8QZ0 - chains B and I of the 22 polymer chains in the assembly; structure by electron microscopy, 3.80 A resolution.

== Chain B ==
Name: Histone H3
Organism: Saccharomyces cerevisiae S288C
UniProtKB: P61830 (H3_YEAST); residues 0-135 here correspond to UniProt positions 1-136 (UniProt number = residue number + 1)
Chain sequence (136 residues; numbered 0 to 135; the number before each row is that of its first residue; numbering starts at 0):
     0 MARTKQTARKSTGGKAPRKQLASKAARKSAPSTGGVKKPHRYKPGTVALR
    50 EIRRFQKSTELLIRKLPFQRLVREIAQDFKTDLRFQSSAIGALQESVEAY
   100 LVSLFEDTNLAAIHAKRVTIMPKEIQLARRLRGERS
Disordered / not traced: 0-24, 135
Differences from the reference sequence: engineered mutation Met120 (Gln121 in P61830), Pro121 (Lys122 in P61830), Gln125 (Lys126 in P61830); conflict Glu123 (Asp124 in P61830)
Swiss-Prot annotation at these positions:
  - modified residue: Lys4 (N6,N6,N6-trimethyllysine), Lys9 (N6-acetyllysine), Ser10 (Phosphoserine), Lys14 (N6,N6-dimethyllysine), Lys18 (N6-acetyllysine), Lys23 (N6-acetyllysine), Lys27 (N6,N6,N6-trimethyllysine), Lys36 (N6,N6,N6-trimethyllysine), Lys37 (N6-acetyllysine), Lys56 (N6-acetyllysine), Lys64 (N6-acetyllysine), Lys79 (N6,N6,N6-trimethyllysine)

== Chain I ==
Molecule: 118-nt DNA strand
Sequence (118 nucleotides; row label = number of the first residue in the row; numbers below 1 keep their minus sign (DC-75 is residue -75)):
   -75 CCCTGGAGAATCCCGGTGCCGAGGCCGCTCAATTGGTCGTAGACAGCTCT
   -25 AGCACCGCTTAAACGCACGTACGCGCTGTCCCCCGCGTTTTAACCGCCAA
    25 GGGGATTACTCCCTAGTC
Disordered / not traced: 38-42

== How chain B and chain I interact ==
Pairs across the interface - 11 pairs, chain B then chain I:
  Lys36(B) with DG11(I), salt bridge to the phosphate
  His39(B) with DC10(I), phosphate contact
  Arg40(B) with DC10(I), sugar contact
  Tyr41(B) with DG9(I), sugar contact; DC10(I), phosphate contact
  Pro43(B) with DC8(I), sugar contact; DG9(I), phosphate contact
  Val46(B) with DG9(I), phosphate contact
  Ala47(B) with DG9(I), phosphate contact
  Leu65(B) with DA17(I), phosphate contact
  Arg69(B) with DA17(I), salt bridge to the phosphate
Interface residues without a listed pair, chain B (12 interface residues in all): Lys37, Arg49, Thr118
Interface residues without a listed pair, chain I (8 interface residues in all): DA-66, DC7, DT12

== Summary ==
12 residues of chain B and 8 residues of chain I are in contact, with 2 salt bridges. Polar contacts include
Lys36(B)-DG11(I) and Arg69(B)-DA17(I).
Chain B is Histone H3 (Saccharomyces cerevisiae S288C) and chain I is a 118-nt DNA strand; the structure,
SWR1-hexasome-dimer complex, was determined by electron microscopy, deposited together with 8QYV and 9FBW.
